8GAP - chains A and C of the 8 polymer chains in the assembly; structure by electron microscopy, 3.80 A resolution.

[Chain A]
Molecule: Telomerase reverse transcriptase
Source organism: Tetrahymena thermophila
Notes: EC 2.7.7.49
UniProtKB: O77448 (TERT_TETTH); numbering as in UniProt (aligned over 1-1117)
Sequence (1117 residues; row label = number of the first residue in the row):
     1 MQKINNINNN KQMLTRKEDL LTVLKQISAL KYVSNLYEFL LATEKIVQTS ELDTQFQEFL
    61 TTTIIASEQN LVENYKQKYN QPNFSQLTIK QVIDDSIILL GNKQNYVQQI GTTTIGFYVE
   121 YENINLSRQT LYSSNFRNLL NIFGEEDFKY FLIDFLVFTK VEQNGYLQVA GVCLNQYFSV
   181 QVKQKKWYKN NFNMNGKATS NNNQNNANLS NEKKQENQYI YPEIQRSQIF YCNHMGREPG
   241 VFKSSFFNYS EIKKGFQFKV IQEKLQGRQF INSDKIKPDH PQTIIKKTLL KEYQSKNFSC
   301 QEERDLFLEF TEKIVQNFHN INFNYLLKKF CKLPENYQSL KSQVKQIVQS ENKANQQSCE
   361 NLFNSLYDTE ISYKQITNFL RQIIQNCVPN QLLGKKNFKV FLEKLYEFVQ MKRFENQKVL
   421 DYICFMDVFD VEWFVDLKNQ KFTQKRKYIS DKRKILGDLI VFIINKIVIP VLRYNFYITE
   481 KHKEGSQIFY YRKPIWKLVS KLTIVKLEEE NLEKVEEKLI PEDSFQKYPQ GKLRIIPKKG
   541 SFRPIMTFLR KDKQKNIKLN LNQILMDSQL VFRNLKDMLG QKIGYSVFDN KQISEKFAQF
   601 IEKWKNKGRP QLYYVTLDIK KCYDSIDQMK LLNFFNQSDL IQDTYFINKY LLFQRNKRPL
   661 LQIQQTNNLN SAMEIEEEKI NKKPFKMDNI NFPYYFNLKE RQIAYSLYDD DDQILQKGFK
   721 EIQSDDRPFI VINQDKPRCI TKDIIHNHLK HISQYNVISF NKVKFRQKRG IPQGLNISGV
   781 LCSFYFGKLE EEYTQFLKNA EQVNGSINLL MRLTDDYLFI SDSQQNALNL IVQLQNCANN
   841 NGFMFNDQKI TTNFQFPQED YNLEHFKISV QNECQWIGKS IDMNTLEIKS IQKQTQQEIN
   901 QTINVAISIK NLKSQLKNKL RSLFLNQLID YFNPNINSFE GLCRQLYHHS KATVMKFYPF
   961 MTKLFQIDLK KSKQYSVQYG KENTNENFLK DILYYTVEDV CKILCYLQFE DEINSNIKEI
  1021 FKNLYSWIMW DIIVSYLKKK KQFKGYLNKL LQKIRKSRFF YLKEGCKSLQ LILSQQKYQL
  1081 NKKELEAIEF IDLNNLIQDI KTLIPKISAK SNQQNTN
Disordered / not traced: 1-10, 180-215, 252-280, 664-686, 1111-1117
Curated features (UniProtKB/Swiss-Prot):
  - binding site (Mg(2+)): Asp618, Asp815, Asp816

[Chain C]
Molecule: telomere DNA
Sequence (30 nucleotides; each row starts with the number of its first residue):
    43 GTTGGGGTTG GGGTTGGGGT TGGGGTTGGG
Disordered / not traced: 43-46, 61-72

[Interface between chain A and chain C]
Contacting residue pairs (17; chain A residue first):
  Phe414(A) with DT56(C), base contact
  Leu559(A) with DT50(C), base contact
  Gln563(A) with DT50(C), base contact
  Thr814(A) with DG60(C), hydrogen bond to the phosphate
  Asp815(A) with DG60(C), phosphate contact
  Asp816(A) with DG60(C), phosphate contact
  Ile877(A) with DG59(C), phosphate contact; DG60(C), phosphate contact
  Thr902(A) with DT57(C), phosphate contact; DG58(C), phosphate contact
  Asn904(A) with DT57(C), hydrogen bond to the phosphate
  Ala906(A) with DT56(C), phosphate contact
  Lys919(A) with DT56(C), salt bridge to the phosphate
  Asn926(A) with DT57(C), sugar contact; DG58(C), sugar contact
  Gln927(A) with DG58(C), hydrogen bond to the phosphate
  Lys956(A) with DG58(C), salt bridge to the phosphate
Also at the interface, not in a pair above, chain A (19 interface residues in all): Ser486, Leu813, Gly878, Ile891, Ile903

[Summary]
The interface between chain A and chain C involves 19 residues on one side and 6 on the other; the contacts
include 3 hydrogen bonds and 2 salt bridges. Polar pairs include Thr814(A)-DG60(C), Asn904(A)-DT57(C) and
Gln927(A)-DG58(C). UniProt lists 3 Mg2+-binding residues on chain A.
Chain A is Telomerase reverse transcriptase (Tetrahymena thermophila) and chain C is telomere DNA; the
structure, Structure of LARP7 protein p65-telomerase RNA complex in telomerase, was determined by electron
microscopy.
